PDB entry 8AB5 | X-ray diffraction, 2.40 A resolution | chains A and C

Chain A:
Molecule: Rhomboid protease GlpG
Source organism: Escherichia coli K-12
Notes: EC 3.4.21.105
Reference sequence: P09391 (GLPG_ECOLI); residue numbers follow UniProt; this construct covers 91-270
Sequence (180 residues; numbered 91 to 270; the number before each row is that of its first residue):
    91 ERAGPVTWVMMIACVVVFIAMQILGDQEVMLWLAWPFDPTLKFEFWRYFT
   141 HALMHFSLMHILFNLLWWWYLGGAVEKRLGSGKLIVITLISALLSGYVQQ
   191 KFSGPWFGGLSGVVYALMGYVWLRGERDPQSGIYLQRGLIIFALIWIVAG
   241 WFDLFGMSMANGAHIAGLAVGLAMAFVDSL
Not modelled in the structure: 91-92
Swiss-Prot annotation at these positions:
  - active site: Ser201 (Nucleophile), His254
  - mutagenesis: Asn154 (N154A: Reduced catalytic activity), Gly199 (G199C: Loss of catalytic activity), Ser201 (S201A/C: Loss of catalytic activity), His254 (H254A/C: Loss of catalytic activity)

Chain C:
Molecule: Ac-VRHA-conh-[4-(4-butyl)-phenoxy-1-phenyl-2-butyl]
Sequence (5 residues; each row starts with the number of its first residue):
     1 XVRHX
Modified positions: ACE (acetyl group) at position 1; LPV ((2R,3S)-3-azanyl-N-[(2R)-4-(4-butylphenoxy)-1-phenyl-butan-2-yl]-2-oxidanyl-butanamide) at position 5

Chain A / chain C interface:
Pairs across the interface (37):
  Phe146(A) - Val2(C)  hydrophobic
  Phe146(A) - His4(C)
  His150(A) - His4(C)
  His150(A) - LPV_5(C)
  Phe153(A) - LPV_5(C)
  Asn154(A) - LPV_5(C)
  Trp157(A) - LPV_5(C)
  Gln189(A) - Arg3(C)
  Ser193(A) - Arg3(C)
  Trp196(A) - Val2(C)
  Trp196(A) - Arg3(C)  hydrogen bond (backbone-backbone)
  Phe197(A) - Val2(C)
  Phe197(A) - Arg3(C)
  Gly198(A) - Arg3(C)  hydrogen bond (backbone-backbone)
  Gly198(A) - His4(C)
  Gly198(A) - LPV_5(C)
  Gly199(A) - LPV_5(C)
  Leu200(A) - LPV_5(C)
  Ser201(A) - LPV_5(C)  covalent bond
  Val204(A) - LPV_5(C)
  Tyr205(A) - LPV_5(C)
  Trp236(A) - LPV_5(C)
  Asp243(A) - Arg3(C)  salt bridge
  Phe245(A) - LPV_5(C)
  Met247(A) - Arg3(C)  hydrogen bond (backbone-side chain)
  Ser248(A) - Arg3(C)
  Ser248(A) - His4(C)  hydrogen bond (backbone-backbone)
  Ser248(A) - LPV_5(C)
  Met249(A) - Arg3(C)  hydrogen bond (backbone-side chain)
  Met249(A) - His4(C)
  Met249(A) - LPV_5(C)
  Ala250(A) - Arg3(C)
  Ala250(A) - His4(C)  hydrogen bond (backbone-backbone)
  Ala250(A) - LPV_5(C)
  Asn251(A) - Arg3(C)
  His254(A) - His4(C)
  His254(A) - LPV_5(C)
Interface residues without a listed pair, chain A (28 interface residues in all): Gly202, Met208, Phe232, Ala253
Interface residues without a listed pair, chain C (5 interface residues in all): ACE_1

Overview:
28 residues of chain A face 5 of chain C across their interface, with 1 covalent bond, 6 hydrogen bonds and 1
salt bridge. Polar contacts include Asp243(A)-Arg3(C), Met247(A)-Arg3(C) and Met249(A)-Arg3(C). From UniProt:
active-site residues Ser201(A) and His254(A) and 4 mutagenesis sites on chain A.
Here chain A is Rhomboid protease GlpG (Escherichia coli K-12) and chain C is
Ac-VRHA-conh-[4-(4-butyl)-phenoxy-1-phenyl-2-butyl]. Entry 8AB5 (Structure of E. coli GlpG in complex with
peptide derived inhibitor Ac-VRHA-conh-[4-(4-butyl)-phenoxy-1-phenyl-2-butyl]) was determined by X-ray
diffraction.
